2QPK - chain A; structure by X-ray diffraction, 2.34 A resolution.

# Chain A
Name: Lactoperoxidase
From: Bos taurus
Notes: EC 1.11.1.7
UniProt: P80025 (PERL_BOVIN); residues 1-595 here correspond to UniProt positions 118-712 (UniProt number = residue number + 117)
Chain sequence (595 residues; each row starts with the number of its first residue):
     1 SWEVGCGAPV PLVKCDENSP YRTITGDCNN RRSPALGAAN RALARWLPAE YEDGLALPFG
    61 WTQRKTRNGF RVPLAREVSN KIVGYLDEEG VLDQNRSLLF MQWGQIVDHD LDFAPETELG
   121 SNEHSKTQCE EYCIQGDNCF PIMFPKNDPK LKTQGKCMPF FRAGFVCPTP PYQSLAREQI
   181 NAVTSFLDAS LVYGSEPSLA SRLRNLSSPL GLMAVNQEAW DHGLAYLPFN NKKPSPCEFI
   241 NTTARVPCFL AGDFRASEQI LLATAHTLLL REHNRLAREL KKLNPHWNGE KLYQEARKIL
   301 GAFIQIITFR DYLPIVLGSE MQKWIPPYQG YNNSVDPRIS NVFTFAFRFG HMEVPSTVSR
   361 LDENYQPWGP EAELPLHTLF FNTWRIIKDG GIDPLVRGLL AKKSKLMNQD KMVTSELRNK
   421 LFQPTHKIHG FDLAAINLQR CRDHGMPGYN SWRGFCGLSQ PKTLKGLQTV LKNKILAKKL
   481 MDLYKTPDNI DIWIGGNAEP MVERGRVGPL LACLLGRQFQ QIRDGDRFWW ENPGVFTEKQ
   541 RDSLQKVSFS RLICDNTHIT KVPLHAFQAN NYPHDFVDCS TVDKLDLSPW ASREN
Modified / non-standard residues: Ser198 (phosphoserine; SEP)
Swiss-Prot annotation at these positions:
  - active site: His109 (Proton acceptor)
  - binding site (heme b): Asp108, Glu258, His351
  - binding site (Ca(2+)): Asp110, Thr184, Phe186, Asp188, Ser190
  - site: Arg255 (Transition state stabilizer)
  - modified residue: Ser198 (Phosphoserine), Tyr365 (3'-nitrotyrosine)
  - glycosylation (N-linked (GlcNAc...) asparagine): Asn95, Asn205, Asn241, Asn332
Disulfide bonds: Cys6-Cys167, Cys15-Cys28, Cys129-Cys139, Cys133-Cys157, Cys237-Cys248, Cys456-Cys513, Cys554-Cys579
Covalent attachments: N-acetylglucosamine (NAG) linked to Asn95, Asn205, Asn241, Asn332; heme (HEM) linked to Asp108, Glu258
Metal / ion sites: Ca2+: Asp110, Thr184, Phe186, Asp188, Ser190; heme Fe near His351 (its only coordinating residue here)
Ligand contacts:
  - heme (HEM): Met101, Gly104, Gln105, Asp112, Phe113, Ala114, Arg255, Gln259, Tyr312, Thr344, Phe347, Arg348, Gly350, His351, Val354, Leu376, Phe380, Leu417, Leu421, Gln423, Leu433, Ile436, Asn437, Arg440
  - salicylhydroxamic acid (SHA): Gln105, His109, Phe113, Arg255, Phe381

# In short
Ligands of chain A: salicylhydroxamic acid. Covalently linked heme: at Asp108. N-acetylglucosamine is
covalently linked to Asn95, Asn205, Asn241 and Asn332. Asp110, Thr184, Phe186, Asp188 and Ser190 coordinate
Ca2+. Curated annotation (UniProt) lists active-site residue His109, 3 heme b-binding residues and 5
Ca2+-binding residues.
Chain A is Lactoperoxidase (Bos taurus); the structure, Crystal structure of the complex of bovine
lactoperoxidase with salicylhydroxamic acid at 2.34 A resolution, was determined by X-ray diffraction,
deposited together with 5GLS, 5B72, 4PNX and 3TGY.
